PDB entry 7PHC | electron microscopy, 9.90 A resolution (very low resolution: no residue pairs are listed; an interface is given only as per-side residue counts) | chains k and 3 of the 54 polymer chains in the assembly

[Chain k]
Protein: 50S ribosomal protein L15
Organism: Mycoplasma pneumoniae M129
Reference sequence: Q50300 (RL15_MYCPN); residue numbers follow UniProt; this construct covers 1-151
Amino-acid sequence (151 residues; numbered 1 to 151; the number before each row is that of its first residue):
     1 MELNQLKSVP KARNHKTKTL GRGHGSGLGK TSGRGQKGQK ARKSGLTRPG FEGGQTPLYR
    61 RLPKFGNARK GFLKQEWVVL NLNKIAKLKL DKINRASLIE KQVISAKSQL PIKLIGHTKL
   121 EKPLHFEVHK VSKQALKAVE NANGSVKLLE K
Disordered / not traced: 1-2, 151

[Chain 3]
Molecule: 23S ribosomal RNA
Organism: Mycoplasma pneumoniae M129
Sequence (2907 nucleotides; each row starts with the number of its first residue):
     1 UACAAUAAGU UACUAAGGGC UUAUGGUGGA UGCCUUGGCA CUAAUAGGCG AUGAAGGACG
    61 UGUUAACCUG CGAUAAGCUU CGGGUAGGUG GUAAGAACCU CAGAUCCGGA GAUUUCCGAA
   121 UGGAGCAAUC CGGUAGUUGG AAACAGCUAU CAUUAAUUGA UGAAUAAAUA GUCAAUUAAA
   181 GCAAUACGUG GUGAAGUGAA ACAUCUCAGU AGCCACAGGA AAAGAAAACG AAUGUGAUUC
   241 CGUGUGUAGU GGCGAGCGAA AGCGGAACAG GCCAAACUUA UCAUUAGAUA GGGGUUGUAG
   301 GGCUUGCAAU GUGGACUUGA AAACGAUAGA AGAAGCUGUU GGAAAGCAGC GCGCAAAAGG
   361 GUGAUAGCCC CGUAUUUGAA AUUGUUUUCA UACCUAGCGA GAUCCCUGAG UAGCUCGGAA
   421 AACGUUAUUU UGAGUGAAUC UGCCCAGACC AUUGGGUAAG CCUAAAUACU AAUUAGUGAC
   481 CGAUAGCGAA ACAGUACCGU GAGGGAAAGG UGAAAAGAAC CCAGAGAUGG GAGUGAAAUA
   541 GAUUCUGAAA CCAUAUGCCU ACAACGUGUC AGAGCACAUU AAUGUGUGAU GGCGUGCGUU
   601 UUGAAGUAUG AGCCGGCGAG UUAUGAUAGC AAGCGUUAGU UAACCAGGAG AUGGGGAGCU
   661 GUAGCGAAAG CGAGUUUUAA AAGAGCGUUU GUUUGUUAUU AUAGACCCGA AACGGGUUGA
   721 GCUAGUCAUG AGCAGGUUGA AGGUUGAGUA ACAUCAACUG GAGGACCGAA CCGACUCUCG
   781 UUGAAACGAU AGCGGAUGAC UUGUGAUUAG GGGUGAAAUU CCAAUCGAAA UCCGUGAUAG
   841 CUGGUUCUCG UCGAAAUAGC UUUAAGGCUA GCGUGAGAUC ACAAAUAAGU GGAGGUAAAG
   901 CUACUGAAUG UAUGAUGGCG CCACCUAGGC GUACUGAAUA CAAUUAAACU CUGAAUGCCA
   961 UUUAUUUUAU UCUCGCAGUC AGACAGUGGG GGAUAAGCUU CAUUGUCAAG AGGGGAAGAG
  1021 CCCAGAUCAU UAAAUAAGGU CCCCAAAAUA UACUAAGUGG AAAAGGAUGU GAAAGUGCUA
  1081 AAACAGCAAG GAUGUUGGCU UAGAAGCAGC CAUCGUUUAA AGAGUGCGUA ACAGCUCACU
  1141 UGUCGAGUGU UUUUGCGCCG AAGAUGUAAC GGGGCUAAGU AUAUUACCGA AUUUAUGGAU
  1201 AAGAUUUAUA UCUUGUGGUA GACGAGCGUU GUAUUGGAGU UGAAGUCAAA GCGUGAGCAU
  1261 UGGUGGAUCC AAUACAAGUG AGAAUGCCGG CAUGAGUAAC GCUUGGGAGU GAGAAUCUCC
  1321 CAAACCGAUU GACUAAGGUU UCCUGGACCA GGGUCGUCCU UCCAGGGUUA GUCUGGACCU
  1381 AAGCUGAGGC UGAAAAGCGU AGGCGAUGGA CAACAGGUUA AUAUUCCUGU ACUUACAGUU
  1441 AGACUGAUGG AGUGACAAAG AAGGUUUUCC ACCCCCAUAA UUGGAUUUGG GGAUAAAUCA
  1501 UAAGGUGGUA CAAUAGGCAA AUCCGUUGUG CAUAACAUUG AGUGAUGAUG UCGAGUGAAU
  1561 GAGUGAUCAA GUAGCGAAGG UGGUAUUAAU CAUGCUUUCA AGAAAAGCUU CUAGGGUUAA
  1621 UCUAGCUGUA ACCAGUACCG AGAACGAACA CACGUAGUCA AGGAGAGGAU CCUAAGGUUA
  1681 GCGAGUGAAC UAUAGCCAAG GAACUCUGCA AAUUAACCCC GUAAGUUAGC GAGAAGGGGU
  1741 GCUUAUGUAA AAGUAAGCCG CAGUGAAGAA CGAGGGGGGA CUGUUUAACU AAAACACAAC
  1801 UCUAUGCCAA ACCGUAAGGU GAUGUAUAUG GGGUGACACC UGCCCAGUGC UGGAAGGUUA
  1861 AAGAAGGAGG UUAGCGCAAG CGAAGCUUUU AACUGAAGCC CCAGUGAACG GCGGCCGUAA
  1921 CUAUAACGGU CCUAAGGUAG CGAAAUUCCU AGUCGGGUAA AUUCCGUCCC GCUUGAAUGG
  1981 UGUAACCAUC UCUUGACUGU CUCGGCUAUA GACUCGGUGA AAUCCAGGUA CGGGUGAAGA
  2041 CACCCGUUAG GCGCAACGGG ACGGAAAGAC CCCGUGAAGC UUUACUGUAG CUUAAUAUUG
  2101 AUCAGGACAU UAUCAUGUAG AGAAUAGGUA GGAGCAAUCG AUGCAAGUUC GCUAGGACUU
  2161 GUUGAUGCGA AAGGUGGAAU ACUACCCUUG GUUGUGUGCU GUUCUAAUUG GUAACUGUUA
  2221 UCCAGUUUCA AGACAGUGUU AGGUGGGCAG UUUGACUGGG GCGGUCGCCU CCUAAAAGGU
  2281 AACGGAGGCG UACAAAGGUA CCUUCAGUAC GGUUGGAAAU CGUAUGUAGA GUGUAAUGGU
  2341 GUAAGGGUGC UUGACUGUGA GACAUACAGG UCGAACAGGU GAGAAAUCAG GUCAUAGUGA
  2401 UCCGGUGGUC CAGUAUGGAA UGGCCAUCGC UCAACGGAUA AAAGCUACUC CGGGGAUAAC
  2461 AGGCUGAUAC UGCCCAAGAG UUCAUAUCGA CGGCAGUGUU UGGCACCUCG AUGUCGACUC
  2521 AUCUCAUCCU CGAGCUGAAG CAGGUUCGAA GGGUUCGGCU GUUCGCCGAU UAAAGAGAUA
  2581 CGUGAGUUGG GUUCAAACCG UCGUGAGACA GGUUGGUCCC UAUCUAUUGU GCCCGUAGGA
  2641 AGAUUGAAGA GUGUUGCUUC UAGUACGAGA GGACCGAAGC GAGGACACCU CUUAUGCUCC
  2701 AGUUGUAGCG CCAGCUGCAC CGCUGGGUAG UAACGUGUCU AUUAGAUAAA CGCUGAAAGC
  2761 AUCUAAGUGU GAAACUAUCU CAAAGAUUAA UCUUCCCAUU UCGCAAGAAA GUAAGAGCCG
  2821 UCAAAGACGA UGACGUUGAU AGGUUACAGG UGUAAGCAUA GUGAUAUGUU GAGCUGAGUA
  2881 AUACUAAUUG CUCGAGGACU UAUUGGA
Disordered / not traced: 1-7, 923-927, 1560-1569, 2901-2907

[How chain k and chain 3 interact]
At this resolution (10 A) residue pairs are not listed: 86 residues of chain k and 94 of chain 3 lie at the interface.

[In short]
Chain k and chain 3 form an interface of 86 and 94 residues respectively.
Here chain k is 50S ribosomal protein L15 and chain 3 is 23S ribosomal RNA, both from Mycoplasma pneumoniae
M129. Entry 7PHC (70S ribosome with A*- and P/E-site tRNAs in chloramphenicol-treated Mycoplasma pneumoniae
cells) was determined by electron microscopy together with 7OOC, 7OOD, 7P6Z, 7PAH, 7PAI, 7PAJ and 23 further
entries from the same study.
